PDB entry 8WT9 | electron microscopy, 2.70 A resolution | chains A and H of the 10 polymer chains in the assembly

Chain A:
Protein: IS621 transposase
Organism: Escherichia coli
UniProtKB: A0A0E0Y1P1 (A0A0E0Y1P1_ECO1C); residues 1-326 here = UniProt positions 1-326
Amino-acid sequence (328 residues; row label = number of the first residue in the row; numbers below 1 keep their minus sign (Gly-1 is residue -1)):
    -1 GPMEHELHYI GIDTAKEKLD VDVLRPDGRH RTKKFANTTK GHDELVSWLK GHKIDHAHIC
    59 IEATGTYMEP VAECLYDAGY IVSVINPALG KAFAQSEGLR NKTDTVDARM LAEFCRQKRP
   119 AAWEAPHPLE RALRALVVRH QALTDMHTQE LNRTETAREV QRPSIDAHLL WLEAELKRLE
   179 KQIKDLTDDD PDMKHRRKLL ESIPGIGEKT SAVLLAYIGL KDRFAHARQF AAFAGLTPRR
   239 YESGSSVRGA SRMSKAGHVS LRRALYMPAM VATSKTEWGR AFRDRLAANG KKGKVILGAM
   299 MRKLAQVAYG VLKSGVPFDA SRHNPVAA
Disordered / not traced: -1 to 3, 323-326
Sequence notes: expression tag (-1 to 0)
What the authors report for this chain:
  - conformationally variable residues (order/disorder transition): Ser241
  - binding site for target DNA (chain H): Ser241
  - binding site for donor DNA: Ser241
  - mutagenesis - D11A/E60A/D102A/D105A, S241A: abolished catalytic activity

Chain H:
Molecule: target DNA
Sequence (38 nucleotides; numbered 1 to 38; the number before each row is that of its first residue):
     1 CGAGCTCATC TGTAGGCCCG ATGGTGGTAT TACCCGGC
Disordered / not traced: 1-2, 30-38
Bound ions: Mg2+: DC17, DC18 (shared with 2 residues of chain B)

Chain A / chain H interface:
Residue-residue contacts (25):
  Thr146(A) with DG20(H), base contact; DA21(H), sugar contact
  Leu149(A) with DA21(H), phosphate contact
  Asn150(A) with DG20(H), base contact; DA21(H), sugar contact
  Glu153(A) with DG20(H), sugar contact
  Ile201(A) with DT25(H), phosphate contact
  Pro202(A) with DT25(H), phosphate contact
  Gly203(A) with DG24(H), sugar contact; DT25(H), hydrogen bond to the phosphate
  Ile204(A) with DT25(H), phosphate contact
  Gly205(A) with DG24(H), hydrogen bond to the phosphate
  Glu206(A) with DG24(H), phosphate contact
  Lys207(A) with DG23(H), phosphate contact; DG24(H), hydrogen bond to the phosphate
  Thr208(A) with DG23(H), hydrogen bond to the phosphate; DG24(H), hydrogen bond to the phosphate
  Met265(A) with DT22(H), base contact; DG23(H), sugar contact
  Val269(A) with DG23(H), base contact; DG24(H), sugar contact; DT25(H), sugar contact
  Lys273(A) with DG24(H), base contact; DT25(H), base contact; DG26(H), sugar contact
Other interface residues (no listed pair), chain A (20 interface residues in all): His138, Thr142, Pro266, Met268, Thr274

Overview:
20 residues of chain A and 7 residues of chain H are in contact; the contacts include 5 hydrogen bonds. Polar
pairs include Gly203(A)-DT25(H), Gly205(A)-DG24(H) and Lys207(A)-DG24(H). DC17(H) and DC18(H) coordinate Mg2+.
From the paper: a binding site for target DNA (chain H) at Ser241(A); D11A/E60A/D102A/D105A and S241A of chain
A abolish catalytic activity.
Here chain A is IS621 transposase (Escherichia coli) and chain H is target DNA. Entry 8WT9 (Cryo-EM structure
of the IS621 recombinase in complex with bridge RNA, donor DNA, and target DNA ...) was determined by electron
microscopy, deposited together with 8WT6, 8WT7 and 8WT8.
